Entry 4YC0 (X-ray diffraction, 1.50 A resolution); this record covers chain A.

# Chain A
Protein: Putative NAD(+)--arginine ADP-ribosyltransferase Vis
Source organism: Vibrio splendidus
Notes: EC 2.4.2.31
UniProtKB: A3UNN4 (VIS_VIBSP); residues 20-240 here = UniProt positions 20-240
Sequence (239 residues; numbered 2 to 240; the number before each row is that of its first residue):
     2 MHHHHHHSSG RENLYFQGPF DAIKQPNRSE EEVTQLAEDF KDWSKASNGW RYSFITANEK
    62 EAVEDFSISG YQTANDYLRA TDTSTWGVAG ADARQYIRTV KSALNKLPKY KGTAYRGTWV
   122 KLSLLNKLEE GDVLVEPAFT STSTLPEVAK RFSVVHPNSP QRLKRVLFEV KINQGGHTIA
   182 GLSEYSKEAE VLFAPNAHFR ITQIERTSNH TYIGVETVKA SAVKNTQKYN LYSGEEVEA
Unresolved in the structure: 2-18
Construct notes: initiating methionine (2); expression tag (3-19)
Ligand contacts: 5OF (2-(4-oxidanylidene-3H-phthalazin-1-yl)ethanoic acid): Y72, N76, Y116, R117, G118, S142, T143, S144, V149, A150, F153, E189, E191
Swiss-Prot annotation at these positions:
  - active site: R117, S142, E191
  - binding site (NAD(+)): S68 to R80, R117 to W120, E137, E191
  - mutagenesis: E189 to E191 (Restores 60% growth in yeast), E189 (E189A: Restores 20% growth in yeast), E191 (E191A: Restores 40% growth in yeast)

# Summary
Chain A binds compound 5OF. From UniProt: 3 active-site residues, 19 NAD+-binding residues and 3 mutagenesis
sites.
Chain A is Putative NAD(+)--arginine ADP-ribosyltransferase Vis (Vibrio splendidus); the structure, Crystal
structure of ADP-ribosyltransferase Vis in complex with M6 Inhibitor, was determined by X-ray diffraction
(same publication as 4Y1W and 4XZJ).
